Entry 8BVH (electron microscopy, 3.60 A resolution); this record covers chains w and A of the 23 polymer chains in the assembly.

# Chain w
Name: RNA-binding protein Hfq
From: Pseudomonas aeruginosa
UniProtKB: A0A2V3F1A3 (A0A2V3F1A3_PSEAI); residue numbers follow UniProt; this construct covers 1-82
Chain sequence (82 residues; each row starts with the number of its first residue):
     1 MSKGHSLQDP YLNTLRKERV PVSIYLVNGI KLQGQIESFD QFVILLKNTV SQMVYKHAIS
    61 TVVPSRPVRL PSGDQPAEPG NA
Disordered / not traced: 1-4, 72-82

# Chain A
Molecule: amiE
Sequence (108 nucleotides; numbered -13 to 83 plus 45 insertion-coded residues; 34 numbers in that range are skipped by the numbering (no residue carries them; nothing is unmodelled there); the number before each row is that of its first residue; a row labelled like 16A-16Z holds insertion residues (16A, then the next letters in order); numbers below 1 keep their minus sign (U-13 is residue -13)):
   -13 UUUUUUCGUC CCGAAAAAAU AACAACAAGA
16A-16Z GGUGAUAUCCAUGCGUCACGGCGAUA
17A-17B UU
    19 NNNN
    30 NNNN
    45 UCCAGCAGCA ACGACACCG
63A-63Q UCGGAGUGGCGGUGGUC
    78 AACUAC
Disordered / not traced: -13 to 0, 16A-16Z, 17A-17B, 63A-63Q

# How chain w and chain A interact
Pairs across the interface - 16 pairs, chain w then chain A:
  Arg19(w) - U45(A)  salt bridge to the phosphate
  Arg19(w) - C46(A)  salt bridge to the phosphate
  Tyr25(w) - G57(A)  stacking on the base
  Ile30(w) - A60(A)  phosphate contact
  Ile30(w) - C61(A)  base contact
  Lys31(w) - C56(A)  base contact
  Lys31(w) - A60(A)  hydrogen bond to the phosphate
  Leu32(w) - A60(A)  base contact
  Gln33(w) - C59(A)  sugar contact
  Gln33(w) - A60(A)  hydrogen bond to the base
  Leu46(w) - A60(A)  base contact
  Asn48(w) - A60(A)  base contact
  Gln52(w) - A60(A)  base contact
  Gln52(w) - C61(A)  hydrogen bond to the base
  Thr61(w) - G57(A)  hydrogen bond to the base
  Arg66(w) - C47(A)  base contact
Interface residues without a listed pair, chain w (12 interface residues in all): Gly29
Interface residues without a listed pair, chain A (9 interface residues in all): A58

# Summary
Chain w and chain A form an interface of 12 and 9 residues respectively; the contacts include 4 hydrogen
bonds, 2 salt bridges and 1 aromatic stacking contact. Polar contacts include Gln33(w)-A60(A), Gln52(w)-C61(A)
and Thr61(w)-G57(A).
Here chain w is RNA-binding protein Hfq (Pseudomonas aeruginosa) and chain A is amiE. Entry 8BVH (Cryo-EM
structure of the Hfq-Crc-amiE translation repression assembly) was determined by electron microscopy (same
publication as 8BVJ and 8BVM).
